Entry 7P79 (electron microscopy, 4.00 A resolution); this record covers chains C and A of the 6 polymer chains in the assembly.

[Chain C (and A)]
Protein: Spike glycoprotein
Source organism: Severe acute respiratory syndrome coronavirus 2
Notes: chain A of this document is another copy of the same molecule, construct and numbering; everything in this record applies to it too
UniProt: P0DTC2 (SPIKE_SARS2); numbering as in UniProt (aligned over 1-1208)
Sequence (1288 residues; each row starts with the number of its first residue):
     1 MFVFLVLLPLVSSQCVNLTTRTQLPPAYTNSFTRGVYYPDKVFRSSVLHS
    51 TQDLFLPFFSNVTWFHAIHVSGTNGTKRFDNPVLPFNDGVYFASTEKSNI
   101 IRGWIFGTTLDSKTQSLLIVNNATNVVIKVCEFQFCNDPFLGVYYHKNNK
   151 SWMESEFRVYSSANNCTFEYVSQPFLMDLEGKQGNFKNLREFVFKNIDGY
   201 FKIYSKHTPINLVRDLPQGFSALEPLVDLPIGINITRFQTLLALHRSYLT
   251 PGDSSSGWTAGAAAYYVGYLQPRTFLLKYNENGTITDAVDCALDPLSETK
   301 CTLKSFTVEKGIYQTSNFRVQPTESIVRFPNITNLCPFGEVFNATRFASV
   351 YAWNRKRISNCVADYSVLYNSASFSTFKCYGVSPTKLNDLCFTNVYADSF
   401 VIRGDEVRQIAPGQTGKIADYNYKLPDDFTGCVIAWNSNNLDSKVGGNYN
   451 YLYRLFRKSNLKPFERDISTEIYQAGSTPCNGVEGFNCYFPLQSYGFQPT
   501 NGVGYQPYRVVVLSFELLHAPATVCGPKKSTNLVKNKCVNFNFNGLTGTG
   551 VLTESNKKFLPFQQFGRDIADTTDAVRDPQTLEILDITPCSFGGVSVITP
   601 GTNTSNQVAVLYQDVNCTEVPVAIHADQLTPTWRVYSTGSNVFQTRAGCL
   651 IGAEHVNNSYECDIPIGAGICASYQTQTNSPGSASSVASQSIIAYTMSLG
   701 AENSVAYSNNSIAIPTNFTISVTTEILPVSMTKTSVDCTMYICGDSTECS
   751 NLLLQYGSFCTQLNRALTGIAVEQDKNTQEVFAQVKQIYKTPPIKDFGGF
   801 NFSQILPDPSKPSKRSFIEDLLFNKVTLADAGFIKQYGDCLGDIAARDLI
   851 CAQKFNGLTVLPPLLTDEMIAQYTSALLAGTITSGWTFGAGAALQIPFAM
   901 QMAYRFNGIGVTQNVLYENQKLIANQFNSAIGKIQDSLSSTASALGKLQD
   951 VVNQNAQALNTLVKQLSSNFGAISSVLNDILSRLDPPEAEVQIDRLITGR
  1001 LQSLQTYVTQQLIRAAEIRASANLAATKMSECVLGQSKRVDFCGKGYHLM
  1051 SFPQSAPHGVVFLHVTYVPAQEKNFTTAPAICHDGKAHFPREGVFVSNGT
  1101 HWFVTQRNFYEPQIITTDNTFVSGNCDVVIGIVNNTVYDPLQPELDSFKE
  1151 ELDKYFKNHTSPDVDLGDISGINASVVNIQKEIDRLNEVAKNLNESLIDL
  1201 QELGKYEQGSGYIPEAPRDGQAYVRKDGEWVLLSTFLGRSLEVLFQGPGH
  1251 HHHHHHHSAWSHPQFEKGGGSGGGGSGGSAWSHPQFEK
Disordered / not traced: 1-25, 67-78, 142-152, 175-185, 244-260, 677-690, 829-851, 1150-1288 (chain A: 1-26, 68-81, 114-115, 144-166, 173-185, 243-262, 443-447, 471-489, 502, 621-640, 677-689, 812, 828-854, 1148-1288)
Differences from the reference sequence: engineered mutation Gly682 (Arg in P0DTC2), Ser683 (Arg in P0DTC2), Ser685 (Arg in P0DTC2), Pro986 (Lys in P0DTC2), Pro987 (Val in P0DTC2); expression tag (1209-1288)
Disulfides: Cys131-Cys166, Cys291-Cys301, Cys336-Cys361, Cys379-Cys432, Cys391-Cys525, Cys480-Cys488, Cys538-Cys590, Cys617-Cys649, Cys662-Cys671, Cys738-Cys760, Cys743-Cys749, Cys1032-Cys1043, Cys1082-Cys1126
Covalent attachments: N-acetylglucosamine (NAG) linked to Asn61, Asn165, Asn234, Asn282, Asn603, Asn616, Asn657, Asn709, Asn717, Asn801, Asn1074
Ligand contacts: N-acetylglucosamine (NAG; 2-acetamido-2-deoxy-beta-D-glucopyranose): Phe342, Asn343, Leu368, Ser371, Ser373, Phe374, Ile434, Trp436, Arg509, Val511
Curated features (UniProtKB/Swiss-Prot):
  - region: Asn280 to Cys301 (Putative superantigen), Arg403 to Asp405 (Integrin-binding motif), Asn448 to Phe456 (Immunodominant HLA epitope recognized by the CD8+), Pro681, Ala684 (Putative superantigen), Ser816 to Tyr837 (Fusion peptide 1), Lys835 to Phe855 (Fusion peptide 2), Asp1163 to Glu1202 (Heptad repeat 2)
  - site: Arg815, Ser816 (Cleavage)
  - glycosylation: Asn17 (N-linked (GlcNAc...) (complex) asparagine), Asn61 (N-linked (GlcNAc...) (hybrid) asparagine), Asn74 (N-linked (GlcNAc...) (complex) asparagine), Asn122 (N-linked (GlcNAc...) (hybrid) asparagine), Asn149 (N-linked (GlcNAc...) (complex) asparagine), Asn165 (N-linked (GlcNAc...) (complex) asparagine), Asn234 (N-linked (GlcNAc...) (high mannose) asparagine), Asn282 (N-linked (GlcNAc...) (complex) asparagine), Thr323 (O-linked (GalNAc) threonine), Ser325 (O-linked (HexNAc...) serine), Asn331 (N-linked (GlcNAc...) (complex) asparagine), Asn343 (N-linked (GlcNAc...) (complex) asparagine), Asn603 (N-linked (GlcNAc...) (hybrid) asparagine), Asn616 (N-linked (GlcNAc...) (complex) asparagine), Asn657 (N-linked (GlcNAc...) (complex) asparagine), Thr676 (O-linked (GlcNAc...) threonine), Thr678 (O-linked (GlcNAc...) threonine), Asn709 (N-linked (GlcNAc...) (high mannose) asparagine), Asn717 (N-linked (GlcNAc...) (hybrid) asparagine), Asn801 (N-linked (GlcNAc...) (hybrid) asparagine) and 6 more in UniProt
  - natural variant: Leu5 (L5F: In strain: Iota/B.1.526), Ser13 (S13I: In strain: Epsilon/B.1.427/B.1.429), Leu18 (L18F: In strain: Beta/B.1.351, Gamma/P.1 and 1 more), Thr19 (T19I: In strain: Omicron/BQ.1.1, Omicron/XBB.1.5 and 1 more; T19R: In strain: Delta/B.1.617.2, Omicron/BA.2 and 4 more), Thr20 (T20N: In strain: Gamma/P.1), Leu24 to Ala27 (sequence variant, change not given here; In strain: Omicron/BA.2, Omicron/BA.2.12.1 and 6 more), Pro26 (P26S: In strain: Gamma/P.1), Gln52 (Q52H: In strain: Omicron/EG.5.1), Ala67 (A67V: In strain: Eta/B.1.525, Omicron/BA.1), His69 to Val70 (deletion: In strain: Alpha/B.1.1.7, Eta/B.1.525 and 5 more), Gly75 (G75V: In strain: Lambda/C.37), Thr76 (T76I: In strain: Lambda/C.37), 82 further natural variant entries in UniProt
  - mutagenesis: His69 to Val70 (Increased incorporation of cleaved spike into virions), Asn121 (N121Q: Partial loss of biliverdin affinity), Arg190 (R190K: Partial loss of biliverdin affinity), Asn234 (N234Q: Increased resistance to neutralizing antibodies), Asn331 (N331Q: Reduced viral infectivity), Asn343 (N343Q: Reduced viral infectivity), Leu452 (L452R: Increased resistance to neutralizing antibodies. Decreases HLA binding to NF9 epitope. Increased binding affinity to human ACE2), Tyr453 (Y453F: Decreased HLA binding to NF9 epitope. Increased binding affinity to human ACE2), Ala475 (A475V: Increased resistance to neutralizing antibodies), Val483 (V483A: Increased resistance to neutralizing antibodies), Glu484 (E484D: Increased replication in human TMEM106B overexpressing cells), Phe490 (F490L: Increased resistance to neutralizing antibodies and human covalescent sera neutralization), 12 further mutagenesis entries in UniProt
What the authors report for this chain:
  - mutagenesis - K417N, K417N/E484K/N501Y, E484K, N501Y: decreased binding to sybody#15

[How chain C and chain A interact]
Pairs across the interface (147):
  Tyr38(C) - Phe562(A)  hydrophobic
  Tyr38(C) - Gln563(A)
  Asp40(C) - Phe562(A)
  Lys41(C) - Phe562(A)  hydrogen bond (side chain-backbone)
  Lys41(C) - Gln563(A)
  Lys41(C) - Gln564(A)
  Val42(C) - Phe565(A)
  Val42(C) - Gly566(A)
  Val42(C) - Arg567(A)
  Phe43(C) - Lys557(A)
  Phe43(C) - Lys558(A)
  Phe43(C) - Gly566(A)
  Phe43(C) - Arg567(A)  hydrogen bond (backbone-backbone)
  Val47(C) - Ile569(A)  hydrophobic
  Tyr200(C) - Asn394(A)
  Tyr200(C) - Tyr396(A)
  Pro225(C) - Phe562(A)  hydrophobic
  Ser735(C) - Gln314(A)
  Asp737(C) - Asn317(A)
  Met740(C) - Arg319(A)
  Met740(C) - Phe592(A)  hydrophobic
  Leu754(C) - Ser968(A)
  Gln755(C) - Ser968(A)  hydrogen bond (backbone-side chain)
  Gln755(C) - Asn969(A)  hydrogen bond
  Gln755(C) - Phe970(A)  hydrogen bond (backbone-backbone)
  Gln755(C) - Gly971(A)
  Tyr756(C) - Phe970(A)
  Tyr756(C) - Gln1002(A)  hydrogen bond
  Gly757(C) - Gln965(A)
  Gly757(C) - Ser968(A)
  Ser758(C) - Gln965(A)  hydrogen bond
  Phe759(C) - Gln965(A)
  Phe759(C) - Gln1002(A)
  Phe759(C) - Ser1003(A)
  Gln762(C) - Thr1006(A)
  Asn764(C) - Gln314(A)
  Arg765(C) - Gln957(A)  hydrogen bond
  Gln787(C) - Ala701(A)
  Gln787(C) - Asn703(A)  hydrogen bond
  Ile788(C) - Leu699(A)
  Ile788(C) - Gly700(A)
  Ile788(C) - Ala701(A)  hydrogen bond (backbone-backbone)
  Ile788(C) - Glu702(A)
  Ile788(C) - Asn703(A)  hydrogen bond (backbone-backbone)
  Tyr789(C) - Asn703(A)
  Tyr789(C) - Val705(A)  hydrophobic
  Lys790(C) - Glu702(A)
  Lys790(C) - Asn703(A)
  Lys790(C) - Ser704(A)
  Pro792(C) - Tyr707(A)  hydrophobic
  Asp796(C) - Tyr707(A)
  Phe797(C) - Tyr707(A)  hydrophobic
  Lys854(C) - Phe592(A)
  Phe855(C) - Thr572(A)
  Gly857(C) - Phe592(A)
  Thr859(C) - Phe592(A)
  Leu861(C) - Gln613(A)
  Pro862(C) - Ala647(A)  hydrophobic
  Pro863(C) - Gly667(A)
  Pro863(C) - Ala668(A)  hydrogen bond (backbone-backbone)
  Leu864(C) - Pro665(A)  hydrophobic
  Leu864(C) - Gly667(A)
  Leu864(C) - Ala668(A)  hydrogen bond (backbone-backbone)
  Leu864(C) - Gly669(A)  hydrogen bond (backbone-backbone)
  Leu864(C) - Cys671(A)  hydrophobic
  Thr866(C) - Ala668(A)
  Thr866(C) - Gly669(A)
  Met869(C) - Met697(A)  hydrophobic
  Met869(C) - Leu699(A)  hydrophobic
  Tyr873(C) - Leu699(A)
  Thr883(C) - Val705(A)
  Thr883(C) - Tyr707(A)
  Trp886(C) - Tyr1047(A)
  Gly889(C) - Asp1041(A)
  Ala890(C) - Lys1045(A)
  Ala890(C) - Gly1046(A)  hydrogen bond (backbone-backbone)
  Leu894(C) - Ala713(A)
  Leu894(C) - Pro715(A)  hydrophobic
  Leu894(C) - Glu1072(A)
  Gln895(C) - Val705(A)
  Gln895(C) - Ala706(A)
  Gln895(C) - Ser711(A)
  Gln895(C) - Ile712(A)
  Gln895(C) - Ala713(A)  hydrogen bond (backbone-backbone)
  Gln895(C) - Asn1074(A)
  Ile896(C) - Tyr707(A)
  Ile896(C) - Ser711(A)
  Pro897(C) - Tyr707(A)  hydrophobic
  Pro897(C) - Ser708(A)
  Pro897(C) - Asn709(A)
  Pro897(C) - Ser711(A)
  Phe898(C) - Tyr707(A)  hydrogen bond (backbone-side chain)
  Met900(C) - Thr1077(A)
  Met900(C) - Ala1078(A)
  Met900(C) - Pro1079(A)
  Met900(C) - Val1094(A)  hydrophobic
  Tyr904(C) - Val1094(A)
  Tyr904(C) - Arg1107(A)  hydrogen bond
  Asn907(C) - Arg1107(A)  hydrogen bond
  Gln913(C) - Pro1090(A)
  Asn914(C) - Phe1089(A)
  Asn914(C) - Phe1121(A)
  Asn914(C) - Ser1123(A)
  Tyr917(C) - Pro1079(A)
  Tyr917(C) - Phe1089(A)  hydrophobic
  Tyr917(C) - Val1128(A)
  Tyr917(C) - Val1129(A)
  Glu918(C) - Gly1124(A)
  Glu918(C) - Val1128(A)
  Gln920(C) - Ile1130(A)
  Val963(C) - Ala570(A)  hydrophobic
  Asn978(C) - Gly381(A)
  Asn978(C) - Val382(A)
  Asp979(C) - Gly381(A)
  Asp979(C) - Val382(A)
  Asp979(C) - Leu517(A)
  Ser982(C) - Gly381(A)
  Ser982(C) - Val382(A)
  Ser982(C) - Ser383(A)  hydrogen bond (side chain-backbone)
  Arg983(C) - Cys379(A)
  Arg983(C) - Tyr380(A)
  Arg983(C) - Gly381(A)
  Arg983(C) - Val382(A)  hydrogen bond (side chain-backbone)
  Arg983(C) - Ser383(A)
  Arg983(C) - Pro384(A)
  Arg983(C) - Leu387(A)
  Arg983(C) - Gly431(A)
  Arg983(C) - Cys432(A)
  Leu984(C) - Cys379(A)
  Leu984(C) - Tyr380(A)
  Asp994(C) - Arg995(A)  salt bridge
  Gln1005(C) - Thr1006(A)  hydrogen bond
  Leu1012(C) - Gln1010(A)
  Leu1012(C) - Ile1013(A)  hydrophobic
  Ile1013(C) - Ile1013(A)  hydrophobic
  Arg1019(C) - Glu1017(A)
  Thr1027(C) - Arg1039(A)
  Ser1030(C) - Val1040(A)  hydrogen bond (side chain-backbone)
  Ser1030(C) - Asp1041(A)  hydrogen bond (side chain-backbone)
  Glu1031(C) - Arg1039(A)  salt bridge
  Leu1034(C) - Val1040(A)
  Gly1035(C) - Val1040(A)
  Lys1038(C) - Lys1038(A)
  Arg1039(C) - Arg1039(A)
  Glu1111(C) - Ser1123(A)
  Leu1141(C) - Leu1141(A)  hydrophobic
  Glu1144(C) - Leu1145(A)
Other interface residues (no listed pair), chain C (94 interface residues in all): Glu224, Asn282, Asp745, Ala766, Glu773, Lys786, Gln853, Leu865, Gln872, Thr887, Gly891, Ala892, Thr912, Ile980, Thr1009, Pro1140, Leu1145, Lys1149
Other interface residues (no listed pair), chain A (102 interface residues in all): Lys386, Phe392, Thr430, Thr549, Leu560, Ser591, Arg646, Ile666, Ile670, Thr961, Ala972, Gly999, Thr1009, Val1068, Gly1093

[In short]
94 residues of chain C face 102 of chain A across their interface; the contacts include 24 hydrogen bonds and
2 salt bridges. Polar pairs include Asp994(C)-Arg995(A), Glu1031(C)-Arg1039(A) and Lys41(C)-Phe562(A). Ligands
of chain C: N-acetylglucosamine. The paper reports that K417N, K417N/E484K/N501Y and E484K of chain C, among
others, reduce binding to sybody#15.
Both chains are Spike glycoprotein (Severe acute respiratory syndrome coronavirus 2). Entry 7P79 (SARS-CoV-2
spike protein in complex with sybodyb#15 in a 1up/1up-out/1down conformation) was determined by electron
microscopy together with 7P77, 7P78, 7P7A and 7P7B from the same study.
